Entry 7OWE (X-ray diffraction, 2.75 A resolution); this record covers chains E and F of the 3 polymer chains in the assembly.

# Chain E (and F)
Protein: Adenylate kinase
Source organism: Candidatus Odinarchaeota archaeon LCB_4
Notes: EC 2.7.4.3; chain F of this document is another copy of the same molecule, construct and numbering; everything in this record applies to it too
UniProt: A0A1Q9N9I8 (A0A1Q9N9I8_ODILC); residue numbers follow UniProt; this construct covers 1-198
Chain sequence (198 residues; numbered 1 to 198; the number before each row is that of its first residue):
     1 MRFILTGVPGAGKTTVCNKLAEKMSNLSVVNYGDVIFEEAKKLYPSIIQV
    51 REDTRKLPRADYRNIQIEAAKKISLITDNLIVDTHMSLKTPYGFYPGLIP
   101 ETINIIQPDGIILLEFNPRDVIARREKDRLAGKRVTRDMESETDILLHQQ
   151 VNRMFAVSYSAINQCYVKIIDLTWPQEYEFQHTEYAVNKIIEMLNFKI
Disordered / not traced: 51-56, 133-139, 197-198 (chain F: 1, 197-198)
Ligand contacts: bis(adenosine)-5'-pentaphosphate (AP5): Val8, Pro9, Gly10, Ala11, Gly12, Lys13, Thr14, Thr15, Asn31, Tyr32, Gly33, Ile36, Tyr62, Gln66, Asp83, Thr84, His85, Leu88, Gly97, Leu98, Arg124, Lys127, Asp128, Gln176, Glu179, Phe180, Gln181, His182, Thr183
What the authors report for this chain:
  - binding site for bis(adenosine)-5'-pentaphosphate: Lys13, Arg51, His85, Arg124, Arg134, Arg137, Gln176, Thr183
  - specificity-determining residues: Gln176
  - catalytic residues: Lys13, Arg51, His85, Arg124, Arg134, Arg137
  - mutagenesis - Y44W, M154R/S158R/Y166R: unchanged catalytic activity
  - mutagenesis - M154R/S158R/Y166R: decreased stability

# Interface between chain E and chain F
Pairs across the interface - 38 pairs, chain E then chain F:
  Met1(E) - Tyr92(F)  hydrophobic
  Phe3(E) - Tyr92(F)  hydrophobic
  Pro108(E) - Arg59(F)
  Asp109(E) - Arg59(F)  salt bridge
  Arg153(E) - Leu147(F)
  Arg153(E) - Gln150(F)
  Arg153(E) - Met154(F)
  Met154(E) - Met154(F)  hydrophobic
  Met154(E) - Ser158(F)
  Val157(E) - Met154(F)
  Val157(E) - Phe155(F)
  Val157(E) - Ser158(F)
  Ser158(E) - Ser158(F)
  Ser160(E) - Pro96(F)
  Ser160(E) - Phe155(F)
  Ala161(E) - Ser158(F)
  Ala161(E) - Tyr159(F)
  Ile162(E) - Ile162(F)  hydrophobic
  Asn163(E) - Arg59(F)
  Gln164(E) - Arg59(F)  hydrogen bond (backbone-side chain)
  Gln164(E) - Tyr95(F)
  Gln164(E) - Ile99(F)
  Gln164(E) - Pro100(F)
  Cys165(E) - Arg59(F)
  Tyr166(E) - Leu57(F)
  Tyr166(E) - Arg59(F)
  Tyr166(E) - Thr90(F)
  Tyr166(E) - Tyr92(F)  hydrophobic
  Tyr166(E) - Phe94(F)
  Tyr166(E) - Tyr95(F)  hydrophobic
  Val167(E) - Gly93(F)
  Val167(E) - Phe94(F)  hydrogen bond (backbone-backbone)
  Lys168(E) - Tyr92(F)
  Lys168(E) - Gly93(F)
  Met193(E) - Pro91(F)
  Met193(E) - Tyr92(F)
  Phe196(E) - Pro91(F)  hydrophobic
  Phe196(E) - Tyr92(F)
Also at the interface, not in a pair above, chain E (21 interface residues in all): Gln150, Ile169
Also at the interface, not in a pair above, chain F (21 interface residues in all): Lys56, Val151, Val157

# In short
Chain E and chain F each contribute 21 residues to their interface; the contacts include 2 hydrogen bonds and
1 salt bridge. Among the polar pairs are Asp109(E)-Arg59(F), Gln164(E)-Arg59(F) and Val167(E)-Phe94(F).
Ligands of chain E: bis(adenosine)-5'-pentaphosphate. From the paper: catalytic residues Lys13(E), Arg51(E)
and His85(E) among others; M154R/S158R/Y166R of chain E reduce stability.
Chain E and chain F are both Adenylate kinase (Candidatus Odinarchaeota archaeon LCB_4); the structure,
Odinarchaeota Adenylate kinase (OdinAK) in complex with inhibitor Ap5a, was determined by X-ray diffraction
(same publication as 7OWH, 7OWJ, 7OWK and 7OWL).
